PDB entry 4W9L | X-ray diffraction, 2.20 A resolution | chains A and B of the 3 polymer chains in the assembly

Chain A:
Protein: Transcription elongation factor B polypeptide 2
From: Homo sapiens
UniProtKB: Q15370 (ELOB_HUMAN); residue numbers follow UniProt; this construct covers 1-104
Chain sequence (104 residues; numbered 1 to 104; the number before each row is that of its first residue):
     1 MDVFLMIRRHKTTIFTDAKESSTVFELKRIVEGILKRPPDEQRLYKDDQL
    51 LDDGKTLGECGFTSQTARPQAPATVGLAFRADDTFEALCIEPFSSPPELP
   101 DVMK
Not modelled in the structure: 104
Modified residues: Cys60 (S-(dimethylarsenic)cysteine; CAS); Cys89 (S-(dimethylarsenic)cysteine; CAS)
UniProt features mapped onto this chain:
  - modified residue: Met1 (N-acetylmethionine), Thr84 (Phosphothreonine)

Chain B:
Protein: Transcription elongation factor B polypeptide 1
From: Homo sapiens
UniProtKB: Q15369 (ELOC_HUMAN); residues 17-112 here = UniProt positions 17-112
Chain sequence (97 residues; row label = number of the first residue in the row):
    16 MMYVKLISSDGHEFIVKREHALTSGTIKAMLSGPGQFAENETNEVNFREI
    66 PSHVLSKVCMYFTYKVRYTNSSTEIPEFPIAPEIALELLMAANFLDC
Not modelled in the structure: 16, 48-57
Construct notes: initiating methionine (16)

Chain A / chain B interface:
Contacting residue pairs (52; chain A residue first):
  Phe4(A) - Thr78(B)
  Phe4(A) - Arg82(B)
  Met6(A) - Met75(B)  hydrophobic
  Lys11(A) - Asp25(B)  hydrogen bond (side chain-backbone)
  Lys11(A) - Gly26(B)
  Lys11(A) - His27(B)
  Lys11(A) - Glu28(B)  hydrogen bond (backbone-backbone)
  Thr12(A) - Glu28(B)
  Thr13(A) - Glu28(B)  hydrogen bond (backbone-backbone)
  Thr13(A) - Phe29(B)
  Thr13(A) - Ile30(B)  hydrogen bond (backbone-backbone)
  Ile14(A) - Ile30(B)
  Phe15(A) - Tyr18(B)
  Phe15(A) - Phe29(B)  hydrophobic
  Phe15(A) - Ile30(B)  hydrogen bond (backbone-backbone)
  Phe15(A) - Val31(B)  hydrophobic
  Phe15(A) - Ser71(B)
  Phe15(A) - Cys74(B)  hydrophobic
  Phe15(A) - Met75(B)  hydrophobic
  Thr16(A) - Tyr18(B)
  Asp17(A) - Lys32(B)  salt bridge
  Ile34(A) - Tyr18(B)
  Ile34(A) - Ile30(B)  hydrophobic
  Leu35(A) - Ile30(B)  hydrophobic
  Pro69(A) - Met75(B)
  Pro69(A) - Thr78(B)
  Pro69(A) - Tyr79(B)  hydrophobic
  Pro69(A) - Arg82(B)
  Gln70(A) - Met75(B)
  Gln70(A) - Tyr79(B)
  Gln70(A) - Pro91(B)
  Gln70(A) - Phe93(B)
  Gln70(A) - Pro94(B)
  Pro72(A) - Met75(B)
  Glu91(A) - His27(B)
  Pro92(A) - His27(B)  hydrogen bond (backbone-side chain)
  Phe93(A) - His27(B)
  Phe93(A) - Phe29(B)  hydrophobic
  Phe93(A) - Ser67(B)
  Phe93(A) - Ser71(B)
  Ser94(A) - Asp25(B)
  Ser94(A) - Pro66(B)
  Ser94(A) - Ser67(B)  hydrogen bond (backbone-side chain)
  Ser94(A) - His68(B)  hydrogen bond
  Ser95(A) - His68(B)
  Pro96(A) - His68(B)
  Pro96(A) - Glu98(B)
  Pro97(A) - Glu102(B)
  Leu99(A) - Pro97(B)
  Leu99(A) - Glu98(B)
  Met103(A) - Pro97(B)
  Met103(A) - Leu101(B)  hydrophobic
Also at the interface, not in a pair above, chain A (26 interface residues in all): Arg8, His10, Pro100
Also at the interface, not in a pair above, chain B (27 interface residues in all): Tyr83, Ile99

In short:
Chain A and chain B form an interface of 26 and 27 residues respectively, with 8 hydrogen bonds and 1 salt
bridge. Among the polar pairs are Asp17(A)-Lys32(B), Lys11(A)-Asp25(B) and Pro92(A)-His27(B).
Chain A is Transcription elongation factor B polypeptide 2 and chain B is Transcription elongation factor B
polypeptide 1, both from Homo sapiens; the structure, pVHL:EloB:EloC in complex with
(2S,4R)-1-((S)-2-((S)-2-acetamido-3,3-dimethylbutanamido)-3,3-dimethylbutanoyl)-4-hydroxy-N-(4-(4-methylthiazol-5-yl)benzyl)pyrrolidine-2-carboxamide
(ligand 15), was determined by X-ray diffraction (same publication as 4W9C, 4W9D, 4W9E, 4W9F, 4W9G, 4W9H and 3
further entries).
